PDB entry 5OWV | X-ray diffraction, 3.72 A resolution | chains B and D of the 4 polymer chains in the assembly

# Chain B
Molecule: GTP-binding protein
From: Campylobacter jejuni
Reference sequence: A0A1D9BJX7 (A0A1D9BJX7_CAMJU); residues 1-728 here = UniProt positions 1-728
Amino-acid sequence (732 residues; row label = number of the first residue in the row):
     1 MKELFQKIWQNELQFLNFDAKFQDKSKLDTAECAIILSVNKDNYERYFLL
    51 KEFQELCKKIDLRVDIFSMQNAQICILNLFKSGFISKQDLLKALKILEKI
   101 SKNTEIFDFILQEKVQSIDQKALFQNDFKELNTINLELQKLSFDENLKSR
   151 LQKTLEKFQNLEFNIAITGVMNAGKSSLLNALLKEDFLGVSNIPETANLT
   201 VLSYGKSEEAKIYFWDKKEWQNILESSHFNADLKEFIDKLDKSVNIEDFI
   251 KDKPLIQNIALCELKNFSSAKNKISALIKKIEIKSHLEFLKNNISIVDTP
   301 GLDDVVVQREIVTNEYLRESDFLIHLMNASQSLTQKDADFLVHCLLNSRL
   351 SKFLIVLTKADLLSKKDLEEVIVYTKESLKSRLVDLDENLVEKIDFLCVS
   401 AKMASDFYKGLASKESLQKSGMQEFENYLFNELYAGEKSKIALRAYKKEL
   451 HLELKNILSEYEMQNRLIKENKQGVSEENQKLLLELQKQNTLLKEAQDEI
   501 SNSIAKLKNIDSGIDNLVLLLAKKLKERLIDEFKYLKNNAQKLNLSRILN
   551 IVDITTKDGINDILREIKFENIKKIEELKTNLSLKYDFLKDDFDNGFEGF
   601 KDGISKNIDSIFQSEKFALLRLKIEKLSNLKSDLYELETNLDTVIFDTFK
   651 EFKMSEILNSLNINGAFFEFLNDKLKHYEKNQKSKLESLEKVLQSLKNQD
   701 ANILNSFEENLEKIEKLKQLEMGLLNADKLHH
Disordered / not traced: 142-143, 191-194, 248-253, 464-476, 507-520, 538-555, 601-665, 686-704, 729-732
Sequence notes: expression tag (729-732)
What the authors report for this chain:
  - mutagenesis - K175A: abolished catalytic activity on GTP

# Chain D
Molecule: GTP-binding protein
From: Campylobacter jejuni
Reference sequence: A0A1D9BKH6 (A0A1D9BKH6_CAMJU); residues 1-609 here = UniProt positions 1-609
Amino-acid sequence (614 residues; numbered -2 to 611; the number before each row is that of its first residue; numbers below 1 keep their minus sign (Gly-2 is residue -2)):
    -2 GSHMQINLLNDFIKAYENTYSVSFDDSFKGRIQELCKELNEPFMHASYAL
    48 ENELKELVFSLDKNVNIAIIGQFSSGKSSLLNLILGRDCLPTGVVPVTFK
    98 PTFLRYAKEYFLRVEFEDGSDIITNIEKLAFYTDQRNEVKQAKSLHIFAP
   148 IPLLEKITLVDTPGLNANENDTLTTLDELKNIHGAIWLSLIDNAGKKSEE
   198 DAIKANLELLGENSICVLNQKDKLSAEELDNVLNYAKSVFLKYFNELIAI
   248 SCKEAKDEQSYEKSNFQSLLDFLTQLDTTVLKEKFVKRKILNLCEILEDE
   298 NQLFVGIFDRLLNQFQSYEKHLLLAYENFLKEIEILNHQILEQLKSISER
   348 ISSEIFASVKEKDAYFYKESKGFLKKDLYTRYDYKAPYISSDDAFLAMFY
   398 NSDVMSKEFKKIKNELYKSFEEIKMKLKDFINILEREILLFKAEFSNIQK
   448 DHIFQSDKNFSELRAFCNASDEYFLKDFKELLFKSILELDLFFEKLNLKA
   498 FTNYENATKLSLAFFSRKINESRVLYELDSSEFVLFYPKKSEIYERVLNE
   548 LNVYEFETLLINKPILTKIAKNFLEQSQNLIQEKNKFLDLKKAELQKRRA
   598 QILNVRESIKEDHH
Disordered / not traced: 88-93, 222-224, 527-533
Sequence notes: expression tag (-2 to 0, 610-611)
What the authors report for this chain:
  - mutagenesis - K74A: abolished catalytic activity on GTP

# Chain B / chain D interface
Residue-residue contacts (18; chain B residue first):
  Gln14(B) with Ala440(D); Ser443(D); Asn444(D)
  Phe15(B) with Arg433(D); Leu436(D), hydrophobic; Leu437(D); Ala440(D)
  Asn17(B) with Arg433(D); Leu437(D)
  Arg63(B) with Leu300(D); Ile445(D); Gln446(D), hydrogen bond (side chain-backbone); Asp448(D), salt bridge
  Asp65(B) with Asn444(D); Ile445(D)
  Ile66(B) with Asn444(D)
  Phe67(B) with Ala440(D); Glu441(D)
Interface residues without a listed pair, chain B (8 interface residues in all): Leu16
Interface residues without a listed pair, chain D (13 interface residues in all): Lys447, Phe457

# Overview
8 residues of chain B face 13 of chain D across their interface; the contacts include 1 hydrogen bond and 1
salt bridge. Polar pairs include Arg63(B)-Asp448(D) and Arg63(B)-Gln446(D). The paper reports that K175A of
chain B abolishes catalytic activity on GTP; K74A of chain D abolishes catalytic activity on GTP.
Here chain B is GTP-binding protein and chain D is GTP-binding protein, both from Campylobacter jejuni. Entry
5OWV (An oligomerised bacterial dynamin pair provides a mechanism for the long-range sensing and tethering of
membranes) was determined by X-ray diffraction (same publication as 5OXF).
